PDB entry 7Q54 | electron microscopy, 8.90 A resolution (very low resolution: no residue pairs are listed; an interface is given only as per-side residue counts) | chains A and C of the 8 polymer chains in the assembly

[Chain A (and C)]
Molecule: Glyceraldehyde-3-phosphate dehydrogenase B, chloroplastic
Organism: Spinacia oleracea
Notes: EC 1.2.1.13; chain C of this document is another copy of the same molecule, construct and numbering; everything in this record applies to it too
Reference sequence: P12860 (G3PB_SPIOL); the construct lacks a stretch of the UniProt sequence and is renumbered around it, so the offset changes along the chain: -83 to 18 = UniProt 1-102; 19-34 = UniProt 105-120; 36-60 = UniProt 121-145; 61-122 = UniProt 147-208; 4 more segments
Sequence (451 residues; numbered -83 to 362 plus 7 insertion-coded residues; 2 numbers in that range are skipped by the numbering (no residue carries them; nothing is unmodelled there); the number before each row is that of its first residue; a row labelled like 18A-18B holds insertion residues (18A, then the next letters in order); numbers below 1 keep their minus sign (Met-83 is residue -83)):
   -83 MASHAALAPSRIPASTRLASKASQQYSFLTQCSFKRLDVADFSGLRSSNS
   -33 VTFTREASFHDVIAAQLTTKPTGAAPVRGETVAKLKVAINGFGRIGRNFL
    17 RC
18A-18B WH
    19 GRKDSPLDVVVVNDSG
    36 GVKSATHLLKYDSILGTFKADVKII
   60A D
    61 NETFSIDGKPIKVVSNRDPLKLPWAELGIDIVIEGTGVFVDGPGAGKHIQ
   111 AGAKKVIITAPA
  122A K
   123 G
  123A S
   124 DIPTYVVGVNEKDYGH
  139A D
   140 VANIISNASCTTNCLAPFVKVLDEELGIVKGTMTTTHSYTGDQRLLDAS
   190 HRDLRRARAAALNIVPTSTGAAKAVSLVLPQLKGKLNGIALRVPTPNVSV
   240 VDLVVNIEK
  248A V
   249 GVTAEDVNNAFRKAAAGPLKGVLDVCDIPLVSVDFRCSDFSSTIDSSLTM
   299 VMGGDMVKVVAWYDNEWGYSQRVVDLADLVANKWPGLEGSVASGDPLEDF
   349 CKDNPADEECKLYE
Unresolved in the structure: -83 to -1, 335-362 (chain C: -83 to -1)
Residues lining bound ligands:
  - NAD (nicotinamide-adenine-dinucleotide), molecule 1: Asn6, Gly7, Gly9, Arg10, Ile11, Gly12, Asn14, Asn31, Asn76, Arg77, Asp78, Gly95, Thr96, Gly97, Val98, Phe99, Thr119, Ala120, Ser148, Thr179, Gly180, Asp181, Asn313, Glu314, Tyr317
  - NAD, molecule 2: Arg183, Ala187, Ser188
Swiss-Prot annotation at these positions:
  - active site: Cys149 (Nucleophile)
  - binding site (NADP(+)): Arg10, Ile11, Asp32, Arg77, Asn313
  - binding site (D-glyceraldehyde 3-phosphate): Ser148 to Thr150, Thr179, Arg195, Thr208, Gly209, Arg231
  - site: His176 (Activates thiol group during catalysis)
What the authors report for this chain:
  - self-association interface (contacts with another copy of this molecule): Arg77 to Leu80, Gly97 to Lys114, Thr119 to Thr127, His139 to Ile143, Thr179 to Arg195
  - catalytic residues: Cys149 (citing earlier work)

[Chain A / chain C interface]
At this resolution (9 A) residue pairs are not listed: 39 residues of chain A and 35 of chain C lie at the interface.

[Overview]
The interface between chain A and chain C involves 39 residues on one side and 35 on the other. Bound to chain
A: NAD. From UniProt: active-site residue Cys149(A), 5 NADP+-binding residues and 8 D-glyceraldehyde
3-phosphate-binding residues on chain A. The paper reports the catalytic residue Cys149(A); a self-association
interface involving Arg77(A), Gly97(A) and Thr119(A) among others.
Both chains are Glyceraldehyde-3-phosphate dehydrogenase B, chloroplastic (Spinacia oleracea). Entry 7Q54
(Single Particle Cryo-EM structure of photosynthetic A4B4-glyceraldehyde 3-phosphate dehydrogenase from
Spinacia oleracia) was determined by electron microscopy (same publication as 7Q53, 7Q55, 7Q56 and 7Q57).
